Entry 3K0C (X-ray diffraction, 3.30 A resolution); this record covers chains C and D of the 6 polymer chains in the assembly.

Chain C (and D):
Molecule: Circadian clock protein kinase KaiC
From: Synechococcus elongatus PCC 7942
Notes: EC 2.7.11.1; chain D of this document is another copy of the same molecule, construct and numbering; everything in this record applies to it too
Reference sequence: Q79PF4 (KAIC_SYNE7); residue numbers follow UniProt; this construct covers 1-519
Chain sequence (519 residues; row label = number of the first residue in the row):
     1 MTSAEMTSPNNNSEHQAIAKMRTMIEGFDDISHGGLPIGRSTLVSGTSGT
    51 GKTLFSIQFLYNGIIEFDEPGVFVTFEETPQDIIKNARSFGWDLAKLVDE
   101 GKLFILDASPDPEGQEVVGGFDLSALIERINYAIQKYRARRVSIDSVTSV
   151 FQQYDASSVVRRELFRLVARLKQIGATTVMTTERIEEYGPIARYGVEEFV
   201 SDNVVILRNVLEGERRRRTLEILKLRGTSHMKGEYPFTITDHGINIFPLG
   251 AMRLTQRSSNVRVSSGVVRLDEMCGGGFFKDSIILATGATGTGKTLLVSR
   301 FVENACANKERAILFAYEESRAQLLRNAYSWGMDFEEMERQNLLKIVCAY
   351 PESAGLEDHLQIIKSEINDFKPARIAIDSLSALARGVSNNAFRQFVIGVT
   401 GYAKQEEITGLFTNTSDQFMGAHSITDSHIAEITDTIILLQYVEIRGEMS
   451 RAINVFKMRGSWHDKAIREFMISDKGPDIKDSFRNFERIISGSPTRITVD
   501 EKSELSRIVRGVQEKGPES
Unresolved in the structure: 1-13, 502-519 (chain D: 1-13, 499-519)
Sequence notes: engineered mutation Ala431 (Ser in Q79PF4), Glu432 (Thr in Q79PF4)
Bound ions: Mg2+ site 1: Thr53 (together with ATP); Mg2+ site 2: Thr295 (together with ATP)
Small-molecule neighbours:
  - ATP (adenosine-5'-triphosphate), molecule 1: Ser48, Gly49, Thr50, Gly51, Lys52, Thr53, Leu54, Glu78, Ser89, Phe90, Arg218, Ile239, Thr240, Asp241
  - ATP, molecule 2: Phe199, Leu223, Lys224, Leu225, Arg226, Gly227, Thr228, Ser229, His230, Lys232
  - ATP, molecule 3: Thr290, Gly291, Thr292, Gly293, Lys294, Thr295, Leu296, Glu318, Ser330, Trp331, Arg451, Ile472, Ser473, Asp474
  - ATP, molecule 4: Glu432, Phe456, Lys457, Met458, Arg459, Gly460, Ser461, Trp462, His463, Lys465

Chain C / chain D interface:
Residue-residue contacts (120; chain C residue first):
  Ser48(C) with Glu198(D); Phe199(D); Leu223(D); Lys224(D), hydrogen bond
  Gly49(C) with Leu223(D); Lys224(D)
  Glu77(C) with Arg161(D), salt bridge; Phe165(D); Phe199(D); Val200(D)
  Asp82(C) with Arg40(D), salt bridge; Lys172(D), salt bridge
  Lys85(C) with Glu14(D); Gln16(D); Ile18(D)
  Asn86(C) with Arg40(D), hydrogen bond; Gly227(D)
  Arg88(C) with Glu14(D), hydrogen bond (side chain-backbone); His15(D), hydrogen bond
  Ser89(C) with Gly227(D), hydrogen bond (side chain-backbone); Thr228(D)
  Pro110(C) with Phe165(D)
  Gly114(C) with Arg166(D)
  Glu116(C) with Arg162(D), salt bridge
  Ser149(C) with Arg161(D)
  Gln152(C) with Ser158(D); Arg161(D), hydrogen bond; Val196(D)
  Gln153(C) with Ser158(D), hydrogen bond (backbone-side chain); Arg162(D)
  Tyr154(C) with Ser158(D)
  Glu183(C) with Arg161(D), salt bridge; Phe199(D)
  Arg184(C) with Phe199(D)
  Ile185(C) with Glu198(D)
  Arg193(C) with Gly195(D), hydrogen bond (side chain-backbone); Phe199(D)
  Leu211(C) with Tyr188(D), hydrophobic
  Gly213(C) with Glu234(D)
  Glu214(C) with Arg217(D), salt bridge; Thr219(D); Gly233(D); Glu234(D), hydrogen bond (backbone-backbone); Gln394(D), hydrogen bond
  Arg215(C) with Lys232(D), hydrogen bond (side chain-backbone); Gly233(D); Glu234(D), hydrogen bond (side chain-backbone); Tyr235(D)
  Arg216(C) with Arg208(D); Glu221(D), salt bridge; Gly233(D)
  Arg218(C) with Lys232(D)
  Thr290(C) with Ala431(D); Phe456(D); Lys457(D)
  Gly291(C) with Lys457(D)
  Ala316(C) with Leu254(D)
  Glu318(C) with Glu432(D)
  Glu319(C) with Leu254(D); Arg459(D), salt bridge
  Ser320(C) with Leu254(D); Gln256(D), hydrogen bond (side chain-backbone)
  Arg321(C) with Leu254(D), hydrogen bond (backbone-backbone)
  Ala322(C) with Gln256(D)
  Gln323(C) with Lys404(D); Asp435(D), hydrogen bond; Arg459(D)
  Arg326(C) with Ser258(D), hydrogen bond; Ser259(D), hydrogen bond (side chain-backbone); Asn260(D); Phe279(D)
  Asn327(C) with Arg459(D); Gly460(D)
  Cys348(C) with Leu254(D), hydrophobic
  Ala349(C) with Leu254(D)
  Tyr350(C) with Met252(D); Arg253(D); Leu254(D); Gln256(D), hydrogen bond; Ile397(D), hydrophobic
  Glu352(C) with Gly250(D)
  Ser353(C) with Gly250(D)
  Ser379(C) with Glu432(D), hydrogen bond
  Ser381(C) with Glu432(D), hydrogen bond
  Ala382(C) with Glu432(D)
  Arg385(C) with Arg393(D); Ile397(D); Ile433(D)
  Gly386(C) with Asn390(D), hydrogen bond (backbone-side chain); Arg393(D)
  Thr415(C) with Glu432(D), hydrogen bond
  Asp417(C) with Ser424(D); His429(D)
  Gln418(C) with His423(D)
  Phe419(C) with His423(D); Ser424(D); Ile425(D), hydrophobic; Phe456(D), hydrophobic; Ile490(D), hydrophobic
  Tyr442(C) with Phe456(D), hydrogen bond (side chain-backbone)
  Glu444(C) with Glu487(D); Arg488(D), hydrogen bond (side chain-backbone); Ile489(D), hydrogen bond (side chain-backbone); Ile490(D), hydrogen bond (side chain-backbone)
  Arg446(C) with Arg484(D)
  Gly447(C) with Ala466(D); Ile467(D), hydrogen bond (backbone-backbone)
  Glu448(C) with Lys465(D); Ala466(D)
  Met449(C) with Lys465(D), hydrogen bond (backbone-backbone); Ile490(D), hydrophobic
  Arg488(C) with Arg488(D)
  Ser493(C) with Arg488(D), hydrogen bond (side chain-backbone)
  Pro494(C) with Glu487(D)
  Thr495(C) with Glu487(D); Arg488(D)
  Arg496(C) with Arg484(D), hydrogen bond (side chain-backbone); Phe486(D); Glu487(D), salt bridge; Ile497(D)
Interface residues without a listed pair, chain C (71 interface residues in all): Thr47, Glu78, Pro112, Glu113, Thr148, Asn209, Tyr317, Ser330, Met420, Arg451
Interface residues without a listed pair, chain D (82 interface residues in all): Ala17, Ser157, Ala169, Arg170, Gln173, Pro190, Val204, Arg226, Pro236, Thr255, Gly401, Ala422, Ile437, Asn454, His463, Ser482, Phe483

Summary:
71 residues of chain C face 82 of chain D across their interface; the contacts include 30 hydrogen bonds and 9
salt bridges. Polar pairs include Glu77(C)-Arg161(D), Asp82(C)-Arg40(D) and Asp82(C)-Lys172(D). Bound to chain
C: 4 copies of ATP.
Chain C and chain D are both Circadian clock protein kinase KaiC (Synechococcus elongatus PCC 7942); the
structure, Crystal structure of the phosphorylation-site double mutant S431A/T432E of the KaiC circadian clock
protein, was determined by X-ray diffraction together with 3JZM, 3K09, 3K0A, 3K0E and 3K0F from the same
study.
